5L7X - chains H and L; structure by X-ray diffraction, 1.86 A resolution.

== Chain H ==
Molecule: Mouse Antibody Fab Fragment, IgG1-kappa Heavy Chain
From: Mus musculus
Notes: antibody fragment or engineered binder
Chain sequence (220 residues; row label = number of the first residue in the row; a row labelled like 82A-82C holds insertion residues (82A, then the next letters in order)):
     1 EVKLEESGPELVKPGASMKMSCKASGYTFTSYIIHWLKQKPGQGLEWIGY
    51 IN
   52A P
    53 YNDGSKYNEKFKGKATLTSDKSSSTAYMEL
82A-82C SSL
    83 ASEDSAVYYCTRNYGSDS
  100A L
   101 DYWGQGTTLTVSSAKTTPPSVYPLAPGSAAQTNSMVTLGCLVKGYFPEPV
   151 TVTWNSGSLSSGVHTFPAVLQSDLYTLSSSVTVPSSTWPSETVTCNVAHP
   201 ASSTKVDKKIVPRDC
Not modelled in the structure: 127-133, 156-162, 215
Disulfide bonds: Cys-22/Cys-92, Cys-140/Cys-195

== Chain L ==
Molecule: Mouse Antibody Fab Fragment, IgG1-kappa Light Chain
From: Mus musculus
Notes: antibody fragment or engineered binder
Chain sequence (215 residues; numbered 1 to 214 plus 1 insertion-coded residue; the number before each row is that of its first residue):
     1 DIVLTQTPAIMSASLGERVTMTCTANS
   27A S
    28 VSSNYFHWYQQKPGSSPKLWIYSTSNLASGVPTRFSGSGSGTSYSLTLSS
    78 MEAEDAATYYCHQYHRSPPTFGSGTKLKMKRADAAPTVSIFPPSSEQLTS
   128 GGASVVCFLNNFYPKDINVKWKIDGSERQNGVLNSWTDQDSKDSTYSMSS
   178 TLTLTKDEYERHNSYTCEATHKTSTSPIVKSFNRNEC
Not modelled in the structure: 214
Disulfide bonds: Cys-23/Cys-88, Cys-134/Cys-194
Glycans and other covalent adducts: N-acetylglucosamine (NAG) linked to Asn-26

== How chain H and chain L interact ==
Contacting residue pairs (81):
  His-35(H) with Tyr-91(L)
  Leu-37(H) with Phe-98(L), hydrophobic
  Gln-39(H) with Gln-38(L), hydrogen bond; Tyr-87(L), hydrogen bond
  Gln-43(H) with Tyr-87(L), hydrogen bond (backbone-side chain)
  Gly-44(H) with Tyr-87(L)
  Leu-45(H) with Phe-98(L)
  Trp-47(H) with Tyr-91(L); Ser-94(L); Pro-95(L), hydrophobic; Pro-96(L)
  Tyr-50(H) with Tyr-91(L)
  Tyr-91(H) with Gln-38(L), hydrogen bond; Ser-42(L); Ser-43(L); Pro-44(L)
  Ser-98(H) with Asn-31(L); Tyr-32(L); His-34(L), hydrogen bond (backbone-side chain); Ser-50(L)
  Asp-99(H) with Tyr-32(L); His-34(L); His-89(L); Tyr-91(L)
  Ser-100(H) with His-34(L), hydrogen bond (backbone-side chain); Tyr-36(L); Leu-46(L); Tyr-49(L)
  Leu-100A(H) with Tyr-36(L), hydrogen bond (backbone-side chain); Leu-46(L); Phe-98(L), hydrophobic
  Asp-101(H) with Leu-46(L)
  Trp-103(H) with Tyr-36(L), hydrophobic; Pro-44(L)
  Gly-104(H) with Ser-43(L), hydrogen bond (backbone-side chain)
  Gln-105(H) with Ser-43(L)
  Val-121(H) with Glu-123(L)
  Tyr-122(H) with Ser-121(L); Gln-124(L); Ser-127(L)
  Pro-123(H) with Ser-121(L); Glu-123(L)
  Leu-124(H) with Phe-118(L); Val-133(L), hydrophobic; Phe-135(L), hydrophobic
  Ala-125(H) with Phe-118(L); Pro-119(L)
  Pro-126(H) with Phe-118(L)
  Thr-137(H) with Ser-116(L); Phe-118(L)
  Leu-141(H) with Ser-131(L); Val-133(L), hydrophobic
  Lys-143(H) with Gln-124(L); Ser-131(L); Thr-180(L)
  His-164(H) with Asn-137(L); Asn-138(L), hydrogen bond; Ser-174(L), hydrogen bond
  Thr-165(H) with Thr-164(L)
  Phe-166(H) with Phe-135(L), hydrophobic; Asn-137(L); Ser-162(L); Thr-164(L); Ser-174(L); Met-175(L); Ser-176(L)
  Pro-167(H) with Ser-162(L), hydrogen bond (backbone-side chain); Trp-163(L)
  Val-169(H) with Asn-161(L); Ser-162(L)
  Gln-171(H) with Leu-160(L)
  Thr-176(H) with Leu-160(L)
  Ser-178(H) with Phe-135(L); Ser-176(L), hydrogen bond
  Ser-179(H) with Phe-135(L)
  Ser-180(H) with Phe-135(L); Asn-137(L), hydrogen bond
  Lys-208(H) with Glu-123(L), salt bridge
  Arg-213(H) with Pro-119(L); Glu-213(L)
  Asp-214(H) with Glu-213(L)
Interface residues without a listed pair, chain H (46 interface residues in all): Lys-58, Asn-60, Gly-97, Gly-106, Leu-138, Gly-139, Val-211
Interface residues without a listed pair, chain L (42 interface residues in all): Gly-99, Thr-178

== Overview ==
The interface between chain H and chain L involves 46 residues on one side and 42 on the other, with 13
hydrogen bonds and 1 salt bridge. Polar contacts include Lys-208(H)/Glu-123(L), Gln-39(H)/Gln-38(L) and
Gln-39(H)/Tyr-87(L). Covalently linked N-acetylglucosamine: at Asn-26(L).
Chain H is Mouse Antibody Fab Fragment, IgG1-kappa Heavy Chain and chain L is Mouse Antibody Fab Fragment,
IgG1-kappa Light Chain, both from Mus musculus; the structure, Afamin antibody fragment, N14 Fab, L1-
glycosylated, crystal form II, was determined by X-ray diffraction together with 5L88, 5L9D and 5LGH from the
same study.
